Entry 3S6T (X-ray diffraction, 2.30 A resolution); this record covers chain A.

[Chain A]
Protein: N-acetylglucosaminidase
Organism: Ostrinia furnacalis
Notes: EC 3.2.1.52
Reference sequence: Q06GJ0 (Q06GJ0_OSTFU); residue numbers follow UniProt; this construct covers 20-594
Amino-acid sequence (575 residues; row label = number of the first residue in the row):
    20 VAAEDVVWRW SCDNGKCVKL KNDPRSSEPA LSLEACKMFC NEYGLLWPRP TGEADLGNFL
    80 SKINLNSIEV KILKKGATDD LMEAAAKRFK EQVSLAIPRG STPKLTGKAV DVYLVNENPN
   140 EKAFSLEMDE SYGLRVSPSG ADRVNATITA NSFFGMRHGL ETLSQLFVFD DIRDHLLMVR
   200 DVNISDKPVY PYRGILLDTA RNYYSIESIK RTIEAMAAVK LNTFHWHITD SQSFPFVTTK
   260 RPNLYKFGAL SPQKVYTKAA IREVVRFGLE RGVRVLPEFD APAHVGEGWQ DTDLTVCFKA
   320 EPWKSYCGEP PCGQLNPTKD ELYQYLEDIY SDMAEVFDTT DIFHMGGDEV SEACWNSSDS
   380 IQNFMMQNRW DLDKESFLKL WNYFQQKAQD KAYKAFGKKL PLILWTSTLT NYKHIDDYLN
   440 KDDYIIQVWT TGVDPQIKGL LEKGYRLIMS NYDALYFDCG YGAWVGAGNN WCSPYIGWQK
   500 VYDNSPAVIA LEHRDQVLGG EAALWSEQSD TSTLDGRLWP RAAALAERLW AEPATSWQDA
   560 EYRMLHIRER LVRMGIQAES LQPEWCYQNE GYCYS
Disulfide bonds: Cys31-Cys59, Cys316-Cys373, Cys326-Cys331, Cys585-Cys592
Construct notes: engineered mutation Gly327 (Val in Q06GJ0)
Ligand contacts: PUGNAc (OAN; O-(2-acetamido-2-deoxy D-glucopyranosylidene) amino-N-phenylcarbamate): Arg220, His303, Glu328, Asp367, Trp424, Trp448, Tyr475, Asp477, Trp490, Trp524, Glu526
UniProt features mapped onto this chain:
  - active site (Charge relay system): Asp249, His303, Glu368
  - site (Essential for chitooligosaccharide substrate binding): Glu328, Trp490
  - glycosylation (N-linked (GlcNAc...) asparagine): Asn164, Asn375
  - mutagenesis: Glu328 (E328A: 19% decrease in catalytic activity with 4MU-beta-GlcNAc as substrate. 8-fold increase in KM for GlcNAc-beta-1,4-GlcNAc. 42-fold increase in Ki for TMG-chitotriomycin inhibitor ...), His433 (H433A: 1389-fold decrease in catalytic activity with 4MU-beta-GlcNAc as substrate), Trp448 (W448A: 2-fold increase in KM, 927-fold decrease in kcat and a 1900-fold decrease in kcat/KM with 4MU-beta-GlcNAc as substrate ...), Trp490 (W490A: 2,277-fold increase in Ki for TMG-chitotriomycin inhibitor. 13-fold increase in KM for GlcNAc-beta-1,4-GlcNAc ...)

[Overview]
Bound to chain A: PUGNAc. UniProt lists 3 active-site residues and 4 mutagenesis sites.
Chain A is N-acetylglucosaminidase (Ostrinia furnacalis); the structure, Crystal Structure of insect
beta-N-acetyl-D-hexosaminidase OfHex1 V327G complexed with PUGNAc, was determined by X-ray diffraction
together with 3OZP from the same study.
